4MZC - chain A; structure by X-ray diffraction, 0.95 A resolution.

# Chain A
Protein: Glutaredoxin
Source organism: Plasmodium falciparum
Notes: EC 1.20.4.1
UniProtKB: Q9NLB2 (Q9NLB2_PLAF7); numbering as in UniProt (aligned over 1-111)
Sequence (111 residues; numbered 1 to 111; the number before each row is that of its first residue):
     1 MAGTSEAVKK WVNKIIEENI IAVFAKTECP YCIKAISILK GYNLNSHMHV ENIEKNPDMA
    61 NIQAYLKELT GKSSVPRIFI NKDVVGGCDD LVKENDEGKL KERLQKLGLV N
Not modelled in the structure: 1-5
Cystine bridges: Cys29-Cys32
Ligand contacts: MPO (3[N-morpholino]propane sulfonic acid): Tyr31, Ser74, Val75, Pro76, Gly87, Cys88, Asp89
From the paper describing this entry:
  - conformationally variable residues (side-chain flip): Cys29
  - catalytic residues: Cys29 (proposed by the authors, not directly observed)

# In short
Bound to chain A: compound MPO. From the paper: the catalytic residue Cys29; conformational variability at
Cys29.
Chain A is Glutaredoxin (Plasmodium falciparum); the structure, Atomic Resolution Structure of PfGrx1, was
determined by X-ray diffraction (same publication as 4HJM and 4MZB).
